1Q2C - chains A and B; structure by X-ray diffraction, 2.25 A resolution.

== Chain A ==
Protein: histone acetyltransferase GCN5
Source organism: Tetrahymena thermophila
Notes: EC 2.3.1.-; fragment: Residues 49-209, catalytic domain
Reference sequence: Q27198 (Q27198_TETTH); residue numbers follow UniProt; this construct covers 49-210
Sequence (162 residues; row label = number of the first residue in the row):
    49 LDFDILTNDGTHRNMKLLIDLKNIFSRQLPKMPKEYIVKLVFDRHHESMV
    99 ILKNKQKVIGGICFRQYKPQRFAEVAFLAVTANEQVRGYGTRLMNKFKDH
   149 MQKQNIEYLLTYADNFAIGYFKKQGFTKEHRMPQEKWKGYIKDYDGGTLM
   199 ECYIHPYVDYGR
Construct notes: cloning artifact (90, 210)
Ligand contacts: coenzyme A (COA): Q76, L77, F125, L126, A127, V128, Q133, V134, R135, G136, G138, T139, F164, A165, I166, G167, Y168, F169, K171, Q172

== Chain B ==
Protein: Histone H4 peptide
Sequence (19 residues; numbered 301 to 319; the number before each row is that of its first residue):
   301 SGRGKGGKGLGKGGAKRHR
Disordered / not traced: 301-307, 316-319
Ligand contacts: coenzyme A (COA): K308, L310, G314, A315

== Chain A / chain B interface ==
Pairs across the interface - 20 pairs, chain A then chain B:
  L77(A) - G309(B)
  L77(A) - L310(B)  hydrophobic
  M80(A) - G309(B)
  V123(A) - K308(B)
  A124(A) - K308(B)  hydrogen bond (backbone-backbone)
  F125(A) - K308(B)
  L126(A) - K308(B)
  Q133(A) - A315(B)
  T159(A) - K308(B)
  Y160(A) - K308(B)
  D162(A) - L310(B)
  N163(A) - L310(B)
  N163(A) - G311(B)
  N163(A) - K312(B)  hydrogen bond
  F164(A) - L310(B)  hydrophobic
  F164(A) - K312(B)
  F164(A) - G313(B)
  F164(A) - G314(B)
  A165(A) - L310(B)  hydrophobic
  F169(A) - K308(B)

== In short ==
14 residues of chain A face 8 of chain B across their interface, with 2 hydrogen bonds. Polar contacts include
N163(A)-K312(B) and A124(A)-K308(B). Coenzyme A is bound between chain A and chain B.
Chain A is histone acetyltransferase GCN5 (Tetrahymena thermophila) and chain B is Histone H4 peptide; the
structure, Crystal Structure of Tetrahymena GCN5 With Bound Coenzyme A and a 19-residue Histone H4 Peptide,
was determined by X-ray diffraction (same publication as 1PU9 and 1PUA).
